Entry 1VQM (X-ray diffraction, 2.30 A resolution); this record covers chains 0 and P of the 32 polymer chains in the assembly.

Chain 0:
Molecule: 23S ribosomal RNA
Organism: Haloarcula marismortui
Sequence (2922 nucleotides; numbered 2 to 2923; the number before each row is that of its first residue):
     2 UUGGCUACUA UGCCAGCUGG UGGAUUGCUC GGCUCAGGCG CUGAUGAAGG ACGUGCCAAG
    62 CUGCGAUAAG CCAUGGGGAG CCGCACGGAG GCGAAGAACC AUGGAUUUCC GAAUGAGAAU
   122 CUCUCUAACA AUUGCUUCGC GCAAUGAGGA ACCCCGAGAA CUGAAACAUC UCAGUAUCGG
   182 GAGGAACAGA AAACGCAAUG UGAUGUCGUU AGUAACCGCG AGUGAACGCG AUACAGCCCA
   242 AACCGAAGCC CUCACGGGCA AUGUGGUGUC AGGGCUACCU CUCAUCAGCC GACCGUCUCG
   302 ACGAAGUCUC UUGGAACAGA GCGUGAUACA GGGUGACAAC CCCGUACUCG AGACCAGUAC
   362 GACGUGCGGU AGUGCCAGAG UAGCGGGGGU UGGAUAUCCC UCGCGAAUAA CGCAGGCAUC
   422 GACUGCGAAG GCUAAACACA ACCUGAGACC GAUAGUGAAC AAGUAGUGUG AACGAACGCU
   482 GCAAAGUACC CUCAGAAGGG AGGCGAAAUA GAGCAUGAAA UCAGUUGGCG AUCGAGCGAC
   542 AGGGCAUACA AGGUCCCUCG ACGAAUGACC GACGCGCGAG CGUCCAGUAA GACUCACGGG
   602 AAGCCGAUGU UCUGUCGUAC GUUUUGAAAA ACGAGCCAGG GAGUGUGUCU GCAUGGCAAG
   662 UCUAACCGGA GUAUCCGGGG AGGCACAGGG AAACCGACAU GGCCGCAGGG CUUUGCCCGA
   722 GGGCCGCCGU CUUCAAGGGC GGGGAGCCAU GUGGACACGA CCCGAAUCCG GACGAUCUAC
   782 GCAUGGACAA GAUGAAGCGU GCCGAAAGGC ACGUGGAAGU CUGUUAGAGU UGGUGUCCUA
   842 CAAUACCCUC UCGUGAUCUA UGUGUAGGGG UGAAAGGCCC AUCGAGUCCG GCAACAGCUG
   902 GUUCCAAUCG AAACAUGUCG AAGCAUGACC UCCGCCGAGG UAGUCUGUGA GGUAGAGCGA
   962 CCGAUUGGUG UGUCCGCCUC CGAGAGGAGU CGGCACACCU GUCAAACUCC AAACUUACAG
  1022 ACGCCGUUUG ACGCGGGGAU UCCGGUGCGC GGGGUAAGCC UGUGUACCAG GAGGGGAACA
  1082 ACCCAGAGAU AGGUUAAGGU CCCCAAGUGU GGAUUAAGUG UAAUCCUCUG AAGGUGGUCU
  1142 CGAGCCCUAG ACAGCCGGGA GGUGAGCUUA GAAGCAGCUA CCCUCUAAGA AAAGCGUAAC
  1202 AGCUUACCGG CCGAGGUUUG AGGCGCCCAA AAUGAUCGGG ACUCAAAUCC ACCACCGAGA
  1262 CCUGUCCGUA CCACUCAUAC UGGUAAUCGA GUAGAUUGGC GCUCUAAUUG GAUGGAAGUA
  1322 GGGGUGAAAA CUCCUAUGGA CCGAUUAGUG ACGAAAAUCC UGGCCAUAGU AGCAGCGAUA
  1382 GUCGGGUGAG AACCCCGACG GCCUAAUGGA UAAGGGUUCC UCAGCACUGC UGAUCAGCUG
  1442 AGGGUUAGCC GGUCCUAAGU CAUACCGCAA CUCGACUAUG ACGAAAUGGG AAACGGGUUA
  1502 AUAUUCCCGU GCCACUAUGC AGUGAAAGUU GACGCCCUGG GGUCGAUCAC GCUGGGCAUU
  1562 CGCCCAGUCG AACCGUCCAA CUCCGUGGAA GCCGUAAUGG CAGGAAGCGG ACGAACGGCG
  1622 GCAUAGGGAA ACGUGAUUCA ACCUGGGGCC CAUGAAAAGA CGAGCAUAGU GUCCGUACCG
  1682 AGAACCGACA CAGGUGUCCA UGGCGGCGAA AGCCAAGGCC UGUCGGGAGC AACCAACGUU
  1742 AGGGAAUUCG GCAAGUUAGU CCCGUACCUU CGGAAGAAGG GAUGCCUGCU CCGGAACGGA
  1802 GCAGGUCGCA GUGACUCGGA AGCUCGGACU GUCUAGUAAC AACAUAGGUG ACCGCAAAUC
  1862 CGCAAGGACU CGUACGGUCA CUGAAUCCUG CCCAGUGCAG GUAUCUGAAC ACCUCGUACA
  1922 AGAGGACGAA GGACCUGUCA ACGGCGGGGG UAACUAUGAC CCUCUUAAGG UAGCGUAGUA
  1982 CCUUGCCGCA UCAGUAGCGG CUUGCAUGAA UGGAUUAACC AGAGCUUCAC UGUCCCAACG
  2042 UUGGGCCCGG UGAACUGUAC AUUCCAGUGC GGAGUCUGGA GACACCCAGG GGGAAGCGAA
  2102 GACCCUAUGG AGCUUUACUG CAGGCUGUCG CUGAGACGUG GUCGCCGAUG UGCAGCAUAG
  2162 GUAGGAGACA CUACACAGGU ACCCGCGCUA GCGGGCCACC GAGUCAACAG UGAAAUACUA
  2222 CCCGUCGGUG ACUGCGACUC UCACUCCGGG AGGAGGACAC CGAUAGCCGG GCAGUUUGAC
  2282 UGGGGCGGUA CGCGCUCGAA AAGAUAUCGA GCGCGCCCUA UGGCUAUCUC AGCCGGGACA
  2342 GAGACCCGGC GAAGAGUGCA AGAGCAAAAG AUAGCUUGAC AGUGUUCUUC CCAACGAGGA
  2402 ACGCUGACGC GAAAGCGUGG UCUAGCGAAC CAAUUAGCCU GCUUGAUGCG GGCAAUUGAU
  2462 GACAGAAAAG CUACCCUAGG GAUAACAGAG UCGUCACUCG CAAGAGCACA UAUCGACCGA
  2522 GUGGCUUGCU ACCUCGAUGU CGGUUCCCUC CAUCCUGCCC GUGCAGAAGC GGGCAAGGGU
  2582 GAGGUUGUUC GCCUAUUAAA GGAGGUCGUG AGCUGGGUUU AGACCGUCGU GAGACAGGUC
  2642 GGCUGCUAUC UACUGGGUGU GUAAUGGUGU CUGACAAGAA CGACCGUAUA GUACGAGAGG
  2702 AACUACGGUU GGUGGCCACU GGUGUACCGG UUGUUCGAGA GAGCACGUGC CGGGUAGCCA
  2762 CGCCACACGG GGUAAGAGCU GAACGCAUCU AAGCUCGAAA CCCACUUGGA AAAGAGACAC
  2822 CGCCGAGGUC CCGCGUACAA GACGCGGUCG AUAGACUCGG GGUGUGCGCG UCGAGGUAAC
  2882 GAGACGUUAA GCCCACGAGC ACUAACAGAC CAAAGCCAUC AU
Unresolved in the structure: 2-9, 126-127, 715, 971-998, 1560, 1952-1963, 2137-2236, 2339-2343, 2665-2666, 2915-2923
Modified residues: 1MA (6-hydro-1-methyladenosine-5'-monophosphate) at position 628, OMU (o2'-methyluridine 5'-monophosphate) at position 2587, OMG (o2'-methylguanosine-5'-monophosphate) at position 2588, UR3 (3-methyluridine-5'-monophoshate) at position 2619, PSU (pseudouridine-5'-monophosphate) at position 2621
Sequence notes: modified residue (628, 2587-2588, 2619, 2621)
Ion coordination: Mg2+ site 1 near G28 (its only coordinating residue here); Sr2+ site 1: C34, U457; Na+ site 1: C40, C443; Na+ site 2: G56, A59, G61; Sr2+ site 2: C85, A86, C87 (shared with 1 residue of chain T); Na+ site 3 near U108 (its only coordinating residue here); Na+ site 4: C141, G142; Na+ site 5 near U146 (its only coordinating residue here); Sr2+ site 3: G147, A183 (shared with 1 residue of chain M); Mg2+ site 2: C162, U2276; Mg2+ site 3: A165, A167, C168; Na+ site 6: A165, A166, A167; 47 more Mg2+ sites not listed; 53 more Na+ sites not listed; 2 more K+ sites not listed; 75 more Sr2+ sites not listed

Chain P:
Name: 50S ribosomal protein L19E
Organism: Haloarcula marismortui
Reference sequence: P14119 (RL19_HALMA); residue numbers follow UniProt; this construct covers 0-148
Amino-acid sequence (149 residues; numbered 0 to 148; the number before each row is that of its first residue; numbering starts at 0):
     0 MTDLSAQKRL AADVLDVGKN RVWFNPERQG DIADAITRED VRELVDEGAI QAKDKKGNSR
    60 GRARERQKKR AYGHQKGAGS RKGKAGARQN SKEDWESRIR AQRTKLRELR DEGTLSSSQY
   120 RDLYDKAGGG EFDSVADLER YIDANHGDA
Unresolved in the structure: 0, 144-148

Chain 0 / chain P interface:
Contacting residue pairs - 177 pairs, chain 0 then chain P:
  G792(0) with Lys83(P), sugar contact; Ala86(P), sugar contact
  A793(0) with Lys83(P), sugar contact; Gly85(P), hydrogen bond to the phosphate; Ala86(P), hydrogen bond to the phosphate
  G800(0) with Gly127(P), sugar contact; Gly128(P), hydrogen bond to the base
  U801(0) with Asp124(P), sugar contact; Lys125(P), phosphate contact; Gly128(P), sugar contact; Glu130(P), hydrogen bond to the sugar
  G802(0) with Lys125(P), phosphate contact; Glu130(P), sugar contact
  G814(0) with Gly129(P), sugar contact
  U815(0) with Trp94(P), sugar contact
  G816(0) with Lys91(P), salt bridge to the phosphate
  G817(0) with Lys91(P), salt bridge to the phosphate
  G1386(0) with Gln28(P), hydrogen bond to the base
  G1387(0) with Thr1(P), hydrogen bond to the sugar; Gln28(P), hydrogen bond to the sugar
  U1388(0) with Thr1(P), hydrogen bond to the sugar
  C1395(0) with Asp2(P), hydrogen bond to the sugar
  C1396(0) with Thr1(P), sugar contact; Asp2(P), sugar contact; Leu3(P), hydrogen bond to the sugar; Ser4(P), sugar contact
  C1397(0) with Leu3(P), sugar contact; Lys7(P), salt bridge to the phosphate; Phe23(P), hydrogen bond to the sugar; Pro25(P), sugar contact; Gln28(P), sugar contact
  G1398(0) with Lys7(P), salt bridge to the phosphate; Val21(P), phosphate contact; Trp22(P), hydrogen bond to the phosphate; Phe23(P), hydrogen bond to the phosphate; Pro25(P), sugar contact
  A1399(0) with Trp22(P), phosphate contact; Lys52(P), salt bridge to the phosphate
  U1422(0) with Ala5(P), phosphate contact
  U1499(0) with Arg41(P), salt bridge to the phosphate
  U1500(0) with Arg37(P), phosphate contact; Arg41(P), salt bridge to the phosphate
  A1501(0) with Arg8(P), hydrogen bond to the phosphate; Leu9(P), phosphate contact; Ile35(P), sugar contact; Thr36(P), phosphate contact; Arg37(P), salt bridge to the phosphate
  A1502(0) with Arg8(P), salt bridge to the phosphate; Leu9(P), phosphate contact; Arg37(P), salt bridge to the phosphate
  G1540(0) with Glu95(P), sugar contact; Arg99(P), hydrogen bond to the phosphate
  G1541(0) with Arg99(P), salt bridge to the phosphate
  U1548(0) with Arg59(P), hydrogen bond to the phosphate
  C1549(0) with Arg59(P), salt bridge to the phosphate; Arg63(P), salt bridge to the phosphate; Gln66(P), sugar contact
  C1565(0) with Ser58(P), hydrogen bond to the sugar; Arg59(P), phosphate contact; Gly60(P), phosphate contact; Arg63(P), salt bridge to the phosphate
  C1566(0) with Gly56(P), phosphate contact; Asn57(P), phosphate contact; Ser58(P), phosphate contact; Arg59(P), hydrogen bond to the phosphate; Arg63(P), salt bridge to the phosphate
  A1567(0) with Gly56(P), phosphate contact
  C1593(0) with Ser116(P), phosphate contact; Ser117(P), hydrogen bond to the phosphate
  C1594(0) with Arg109(P), salt bridge to the phosphate; Ser116(P), phosphate contact; Tyr119(P), phosphate contact; Arg120(P), salt bridge to the phosphate
  G1595(0) with Arg109(P), salt bridge to the phosphate; Tyr119(P), hydrogen bond to the phosphate; Arg120(P), hydrogen bond to the base; Tyr123(P), base contact; Asp124(P), base contact
  U1596(0) with Arg102(P), hydrogen bond to the base; Tyr123(P), hydrogen bond to the phosphate
  A1597(0) with Lys91(P), hydrogen bond to the base; Trp94(P), hydrogen bond to the sugar; Glu95(P), sugar contact; Ile98(P), sugar contact; Arg99(P), salt bridge to the phosphate; Arg102(P), salt bridge to the phosphate
  A1598(0) with Trp94(P), phosphate contact; Arg102(P), salt bridge to the phosphate
  G1703(0) with Asn57(P), base contact
  G1704(0) with Asn57(P), hydrogen bond to the base; Arg59(P), hydrogen bond to the phosphate
  C1705(0) with Arg59(P), salt bridge to the phosphate; Ala62(P), sugar contact; Arg65(P), hydrogen bond to the phosphate
  G1706(0) with Arg65(P), salt bridge to the phosphate; Arg69(P), salt bridge to the phosphate
  G1707(0) with Arg69(P), salt bridge to the phosphate; Lys81(P), phosphate contact; Gly82(P), phosphate contact
  C1708(0) with Arg80(P), phosphate contact; Lys81(P), hydrogen bond to the phosphate; Gly82(P), hydrogen bond to the phosphate; Ala86(P), sugar contact; Arg87(P), salt bridge to the phosphate
  C1715(0) with Lys55(P), hydrogen bond to the sugar; Asn57(P), hydrogen bond to the sugar
  A1716(0) with Lys55(P), hydrogen bond to the sugar; Gly56(P), sugar contact; Asn57(P), sugar contact
  A1717(0) with Lys54(P), phosphate contact; Lys55(P), hydrogen bond to the phosphate
  G1718(0) with Val16(P), phosphate contact; Gly17(P), hydrogen bond to the phosphate; Arg20(P), salt bridge to the phosphate
  G1719(0) with Gly17(P), phosphate contact; Lys18(P), hydrogen bond to the phosphate; Asn19(P), hydrogen bond to the phosphate
  C1720(0) with Asn19(P), hydrogen bond to the phosphate
  G1760(0) with Ala77(P), hydrogen bond to the base; Arg80(P), hydrogen bond to the base; Lys81(P), hydrogen bond to the sugar
  U1761(0) with Arg80(P), sugar contact; Lys81(P), sugar contact; Gly82(P), sugar contact; Lys83(P), phosphate contact; Ala84(P), phosphate contact
  C1762(0) with Lys83(P), salt bridge to the phosphate; Ala84(P), hydrogen bond to the phosphate
  U1784(0) with Ala77(P), sugar contact; Gly78(P), hydrogen bond to the phosphate
  G1785(0) with Gly76(P), hydrogen bond to the phosphate; Ala77(P), phosphate contact; Gly78(P), hydrogen bond to the phosphate; Ser79(P), phosphate contact
  C1786(0) with Gln74(P), phosphate contact
  C1787(0) with Lys68(P), salt bridge to the phosphate; Gln74(P), hydrogen bond to the phosphate
  U1788(0) with Lys68(P), phosphate contact; His73(P), hydrogen bond to the base
  G1789(0) with Tyr71(P), base contact; His73(P), hydrogen bond to the base
  C1790(0) with Tyr71(P), hydrogen bond to the phosphate
  C1793(0) with Arg97(P), sugar contact; Ser133(P), phosphate contact; Ala135(P), phosphate contact
  G1794(0) with Ser96(P), hydrogen bond to the sugar; Ala100(P), phosphate contact; Ser133(P), phosphate contact; Val134(P), hydrogen bond to the phosphate
  G1795(0) with Ala100(P), phosphate contact
  A1796(0) with Ser96(P), base contact
  C1798(0) with Gln66(P), sugar contact; Ala70(P), phosphate contact
  G1799(0) with Arg87(P), sugar contact; Gln88(P), base contact
  G1800(0) with Lys75(P), salt bridge to the phosphate; Arg87(P), sugar contact; Gln88(P), sugar contact
  A1801(0) with Arg80(P), salt bridge to the phosphate; Arg87(P), salt bridge to the phosphate
  G1802(0) with Gly72(P), base contact; Arg80(P), salt bridge to the phosphate
  U1813(0) with Gly78(P), phosphate contact; Lys81(P), sugar contact
  U1817(0) with Lys81(P), hydrogen bond to the base
  U2735(0) with Arg65(P), salt bridge to the phosphate
  U2736(0) with Lys55(P), hydrogen bond to the phosphate; Asn57(P), phosphate contact; Arg61(P), salt bridge to the phosphate
  C2737(0) with Lys55(P), salt bridge to the phosphate; Gly56(P), phosphate contact; Asn57(P), phosphate contact; Ser58(P), hydrogen bond to the phosphate; Arg61(P), salt bridge to the phosphate
  G2738(0) with Ser58(P), sugar contact; Arg61(P), phosphate contact
  A2739(0) with Arg61(P), salt bridge to the phosphate
Interface residues without a listed pair, chain 0 (78 interface residues in all): C1421, U1539, G1556, G1568, A1783
Interface residues without a listed pair, chain P (84 interface residues in all): Asn24, Glu38, Asp53, Arg106

Summary:
Chain 0 and chain P form an interface of 78 and 84 residues respectively, with 54 hydrogen bonds and 38 salt
bridges. Polar contacts include G800(0)-Gly128(P), G1386(0)-Gln28(P) and G1595(0)-Arg120(P). C34(0) and
U457(0) coordinate Sr2+ site 1. C40(0) and C443(0) coordinate Na+ site 1.
Here chain 0 is 23S ribosomal RNA and chain P is 50S ribosomal protein L19E, both from Haloarcula marismortui.
Entry 1VQM (The structure of the transition state analogue "DAN" bound to the large ribosomal subunit of
haloarcula ...) was determined by X-ray diffraction, deposited together with 1VQ4, 1VQ5, 1VQ8, 1VQ9, 1VQK,
1VQL, 1VQO and 1VQP.
